Entry 4XLN (X-ray diffraction, 4.00 A resolution); this record covers chains A and C of the 9 polymer chains in the assembly.

# Chain A
Protein: DNA-directed RNA polymerase subunit alpha
Source organism: Thermus aquaticus
Notes: EC 2.7.7.6
UniProtKB: Q9KWU8 (RPOA_THEAQ); numbering as in UniProt (aligned over 1-314)
Chain sequence (314 residues; numbered 1 to 314; the number before each row is that of its first residue):
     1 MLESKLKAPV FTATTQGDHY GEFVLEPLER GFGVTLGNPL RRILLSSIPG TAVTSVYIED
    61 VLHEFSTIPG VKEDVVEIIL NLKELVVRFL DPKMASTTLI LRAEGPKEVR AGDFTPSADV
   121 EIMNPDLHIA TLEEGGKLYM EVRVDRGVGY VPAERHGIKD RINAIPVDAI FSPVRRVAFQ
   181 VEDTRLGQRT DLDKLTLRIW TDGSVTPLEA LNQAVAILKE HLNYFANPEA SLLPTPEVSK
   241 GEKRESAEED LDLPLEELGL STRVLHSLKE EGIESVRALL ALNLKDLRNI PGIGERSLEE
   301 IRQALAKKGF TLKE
Disordered / not traced: 1-6, 234-314

# Chain C
Protein: DNA-directed RNA polymerase subunit beta
Source organism: Thermus aquaticus
Notes: EC 2.7.7.6
UniProtKB: Q9KWU7 (RPOB_THEAQ); residue numbers follow UniProt; this construct covers 1-1119
Chain sequence (1119 residues; row label = number of the first residue in the row):
     1 MEIKRFGRIR EVIPLPPLTE IQVESYKKAL QADVPPEKRE NVGIQAAFKE TFPIEEGDKG
    61 KGGLVLDFLE YRIGDPPFSQ DECREKDLTY QAPLYARLQL IHKDTGLIKE DEVFLGHLPL
   121 MTEDGSFIIN GADRVIVSQI HRSPGVYFTP DPARPGRYIA SIIPLPKRGP WIDLEVEASG
   181 VVTMKVNKRK FPLVLLLRVL GYDQETLVRE LSAYGDLVQG LLDEAVLAMR PEEAMVRLFT
   241 LLRPGDPPKK DKALAYLFGL LADPKRYDLG EAGRYKAEEK LGVGLSGRTL VRFEDGEFKD
   301 EVFLPTLRYL FALTAGVPGH EVDDIDHLGN RRIRTVGELM ADQFRVGLAR LARGVRERMV
   361 MGSPDTLTPA KLVNSRPLEA ALREFFSRSQ LSQFKDETNP LSSLRHKRRI SALGPGGLTR
   421 ERAGFDVRDV HRTHYGRICP VETPEGANIG LITSLAAYAR VDALGFIRTP YRRVKNGVVT
   481 EEVVYMTASE EDRYTIAQAN TPLEGDRIAT DRVVARRRGE PVIVAPEEVE FMDVSPKQVF
   541 SLNTNLIPFL EHDDANRALM GSNMQTQAVP LIRAQAPVVM TGLEERVVRD SLAALYAEED
   601 GEVVKVDGTR IAVRYEDGRL VEHPLRRYAR SNQGTAFDQR PRVRVGQRVK KGDLLADGPA
   661 SEEGFLALGQ NVLVAIMPFD GYNFEDAIVI SEELLKRDFY TSIHIERYEI EARDTKLGPE
   721 RITRDIPHLS EAALRDLDEE GIVRIGAEVK PGDILVGRTS FKGEQEPSPE ERLLRSIFGE
   781 KARDVKDTSL RVPPGEGGIV VGRLRLRRGD PGVELKPGVR EVVRVFVAQK RKLQVGDKLA
   841 NRHGNKGVVA KILPVEDMPH LPDGTPVDVI LNPLGVPSRM NLGQILETHL GLAGYFLGQR
   901 YISPVFDGAT EPEIKELLAE AFNLYFGKRQ GEGFGVDKRE KEVLARAEKL GLVSPGKSPE
   961 EQLKELFDLG KVVLYDGRTG EPFEGPIVVG QMFIMKLYHM VEDKMHARST GPYSLITQQP
  1021 LGGKAQFGGQ RFGEMEVWAL EAYGAAHTLQ EMLTIKSDDI EGRNAAYQAI IKGEDVPEPS
  1081 VPESFRVLVK ELQALALDVQ TLDEKDNPVD IFEGLASKR
Disordered / not traced: 1, 57-61, 1119

# Chain A / chain C interface
Pairs across the interface (70; chain A residue first):
  E22(A) with F934(C)
  V34(A) with G980(C); E981(C)
  N38(A) with G977(C); T979(C); G980(C)
  R41(A) with E856(C), hydrogen bond (side chain-backbone); H860(C), hydrogen bond; G864(C); G977(C)
  R42(A) with D857(C), salt bridge; G977(C), hydrogen bond (side chain-backbone); R978(C)
  S46(A) with E856(C)
  L62(A) with I745(C), hydrophobic; G746(C)
  H63(A) with I745(C); G746(C); V800(C); V801(C)
  E64(A) with K830(C), salt bridge
  F65(A) with Y628(C), hydrophobic; I799(C), hydrophobic; V801(C), hydrophobic
  T67(A) with T609(C)
  G70(A) with D607(C), hydrogen bond (backbone-side chain)
  V71(A) with G608(C), hydrogen bond (backbone-backbone)
  K72(A) with V606(C); R627(C); P641(C)
  D74(A) with R627(C), salt bridge; Y628(C), hydrogen bond; R640(C), salt bridge
  V76(A) with Y628(C)
  E77(A) with R640(C), salt bridge
  L80(A) with R573(C)
  K83(A) with D698(C), salt bridge
  E133(A) with K605(C); V606(C), hydrogen bond (side chain-backbone); D607(C), hydrogen bond (side chain-backbone)
  Y150(A) with E692(C); L695(C), hydrogen bond (side chain-backbone); K696(C); K832(C)
  E154(A) with K830(C), salt bridge
  I162(A) with R744(C)
  D168(A) with D698(C); K832(C), salt bridge
  I170(A) with K696(C)
  V177(A) with G864(C)
  A178(A) with P862(C); D863(C); G864(C)
  F179(A) with R939(C), hydrogen bond (backbone-side chain)
  Q180(A) with R929(C), hydrogen bond; F934(C); G935(C), hydrogen bond (side chain-backbone); V936(C); D937(C); R939(C)
  V181(A) with D937(C), hydrogen bond (backbone-side chain); K938(C), hydrogen bond (backbone-backbone)
  E182(A) with F934(C); G935(C), hydrogen bond (side chain-backbone)
  D191(A) with K938(C), hydrogen bond (backbone-side chain)
  D193(A) with K938(C), salt bridge
  T196(A) with F934(C)
  R198(A) with E932(C), salt bridge; F934(C)
  W200(A) with D863(C)
Interface residues without a listed pair, chain A (47 interface residues in all): Y20, R30, G31, L45, P69, E84, L132, N163, R176, D183, L192
Interface residues without a listed pair, chain C (53 interface residues in all): I572, R610, D638, R642, V645, R697, I703, A828, V855, M858, T865, D976

# Summary
The interface between chain A and chain C involves 47 residues on one side and 53 on the other; the contacts
include 16 hydrogen bonds and 10 salt bridges. Polar contacts include R42(A)-D857(C), E64(A)-K830(C) and
D74(A)-R627(C).
Chain A is DNA-directed RNA polymerase subunit alpha and chain C is DNA-directed RNA polymerase subunit beta,
both from Thermus aquaticus; the structure, Crystal structure of T. aquaticus transcription initiation complex
containing bubble promoter and RNA, was determined by X-ray diffraction (same publication as 4XLP and 4XLQ).
